PDB entry 9AXF | electron microscopy, 3.50 A resolution | chains B and H of the 7 polymer chains in the assembly

Chain B:
Protein: Guanine nucleotide-binding protein G(I)/G(S)/G(T) subunit beta-1
Source organism: Homo sapiens
Reference sequence: P62873 (GBB1_HUMAN); numbering as in UniProt (aligned over 2-340)
Amino-acid sequence (348 residues; row label = number of the first residue in the row; numbers below 1 keep their minus sign (Met-7 is residue -7)):
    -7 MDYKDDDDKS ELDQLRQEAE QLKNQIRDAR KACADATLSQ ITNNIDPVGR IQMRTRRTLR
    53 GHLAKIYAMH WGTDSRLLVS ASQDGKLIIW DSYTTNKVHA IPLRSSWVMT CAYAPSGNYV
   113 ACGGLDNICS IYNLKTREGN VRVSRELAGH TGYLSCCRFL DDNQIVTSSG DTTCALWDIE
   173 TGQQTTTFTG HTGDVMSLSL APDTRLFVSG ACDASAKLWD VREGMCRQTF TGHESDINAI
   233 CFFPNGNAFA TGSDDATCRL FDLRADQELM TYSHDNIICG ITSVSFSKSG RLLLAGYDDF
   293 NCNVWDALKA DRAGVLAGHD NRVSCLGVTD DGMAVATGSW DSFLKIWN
Unresolved in the structure: -7 to 2
Sequence notes: initiating methionine (-7); expression tag (-6 to 1)
Swiss-Prot annotation at these positions:
  - modified residue: Ser2 (N-acetylserine), His266 (Phosphohistidine)
  - natural variant: Leu30 (L30F: In MRD42; uncertain significance), Arg52 (R52G: In MRD42), Gly64 (G64V: In MRD42), Asp76 (D76E: In MRD42; D76G: In MRD42), Gly77 (G77S: In MRD42), Lys78 (K78R: In MRD42), Ile80 (I80N: In MRD42; I80T: In MRD42), His91 (H91R: In MRD42; uncertain significance), Ala92 (A92T: In MRD42), Pro94 (P94S: In MRD42), Leu95 (L95P: In MRD42), Arg96 (R96L: In MRD42), 5 further natural variant entries in UniProt

Chain H:
Protein: Single-chain antibody fragment scFv16
Source organism: Mus musculus
Notes: antibody fragment or engineered binder
Amino-acid sequence (297 residues; numbered -17 to 279; the number before each row is that of its first residue; numbers below 1 keep their minus sign (Met-17 is residue -17)):
   -17 MLLVNQSHQG FNKEHTSKMV SAIVLYVLLA AAAHSAFADV QLVESGGGLV QPGGSRKLSC
    43 SASGFAFSSF GMHWVRQAPE KGLEWVAYIS SGSGTIYYAD TVKGRFTISR DDPKNTLFLQ
   103 MTSLRSEDTA MYYCVRSIYY YGSSPFDFWG QGTTLTVSSG GGGSGGGGSG GGGSDIVMTQ
   163 ATSSVPVTPG ESVSISCRSS KSLLHSNGNT YLYWFLQRPG QSPQLLIYRM SNLASGVPDR
   223 FSGSGSGTAF TLTISRLEAE DVGVYYCMQH LEYPLTFGAG TKLELKAAAH HHHHHHH
Unresolved in the structure: -17 to 20, 142-154, 268-279
Disulfides: Cys42-Cys116, Cys179-Cys249

How chain B and chain H interact:
Residue-residue contacts - 10 pairs, chain B then chain H:
  Asp66(B) - Tyr123(H)
  Arg68(B) - Tyr123(H)
  Leu69(B) - Tyr123(H)  hydrophobic
  Val90(B) - Tyr122(H)  hydrophobic
  Arg129(B) - Arg118(H)  hydrogen bond (backbone-side chain)
  Glu130(B) - Gly46(H)
  Glu130(B) - Phe47(H)
  Glu130(B) - Ala48(H)  hydrogen bond (backbone-backbone)
  Glu130(B) - Phe52(H)
  Gly131(B) - Phe52(H)
Interface residues without a listed pair, chain B (10 interface residues in all): Asp83, His91, Asn132
Interface residues without a listed pair, chain H (11 interface residues in all): Val22, Ile120, Asp129, Phe130

Summary:
10 residues of chain B face 11 of chain H across their interface; the contacts include 2 hydrogen bonds. Among
the polar pairs are Arg129(B)-Arg118(H) and Glu130(B)-Ala48(H).
Chain B is Guanine nucleotide-binding protein G(I)/G(S)/G(T) subunit beta-1 (Homo sapiens) and chain H is
Single-chain antibody fragment scFv16 (Mus musculus); the structure, Structure of human calcium-sensing
receptor in complex with chimeric Gq (miniGisq) protein in detergent, was determined by electron microscopy,
deposited together with 9ASB, 9AVG, 9AVL and 9AYF.
